Entry 4D08 (X-ray diffraction, 1.90 A resolution); this record covers chain A.

# Chain A
Name: Cgmp-dependent 3', 5'-cyclic phosphodiesterase
From: Homo sapiens
Notes: EC 3.1.4.17; fragment: catalytic domain, resdiues 579-921
UniProt: O00408 (PDE2A_HUMAN); numbering as in UniProt (aligned over 578-921)
Amino-acid sequence (353 residues; numbered 576 to 928; the number before each row is that of its first residue):
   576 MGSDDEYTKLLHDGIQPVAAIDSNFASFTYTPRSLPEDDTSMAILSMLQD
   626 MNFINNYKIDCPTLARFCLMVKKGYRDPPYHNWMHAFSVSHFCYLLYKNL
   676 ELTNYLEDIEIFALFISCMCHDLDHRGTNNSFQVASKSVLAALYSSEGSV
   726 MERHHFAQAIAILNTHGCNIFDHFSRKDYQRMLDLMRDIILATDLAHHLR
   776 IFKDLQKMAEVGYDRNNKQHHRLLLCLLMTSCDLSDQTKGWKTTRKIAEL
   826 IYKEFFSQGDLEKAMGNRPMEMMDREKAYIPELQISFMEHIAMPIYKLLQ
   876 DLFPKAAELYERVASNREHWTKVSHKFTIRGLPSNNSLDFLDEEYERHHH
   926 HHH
Disordered / not traced: 576-578, 918-928
Differences from the reference sequence: expression tag (576-577, 922-928)
Metal / ion sites: Zn2+: His660, His696, Asp697, Asp808; Mg2+ near Asp697 (its only coordinating residue here)
Ligand contacts: Q2T (1-(5-butoxypyridin-3-yl)-4-methyl-8-(morpholin-4-ylmethyl)[1,2,4]triazolo[4,3-a]quinoxaline): Tyr655, His656, Asn704, Thr768, Leu770, His773, Thr805, Asp808, Leu809, Gln812, Ile822, Ile826, Tyr827, Phe830, Met845, Met847, Met848, Gln859, Phe862, Ile870
Reported in the primary citation:
  - binding site for Q2T: Asn704, Leu770, Leu809, Phe830, Phe862, Ile866

# Summary
Chain A binds compound Q2T. The Zn2+ site is built by His660, His696, Asp697 and Asp808. The paper reports a
binding site for Q2T at Asn704, Leu770 and Leu809 among others.
Chain A is Cgmp-dependent 3', 5'-cyclic phosphodiesterase (Homo sapiens); the structure, PDE2a catalytic
domain in complex with a brain penetrant inhibitor, was determined by X-ray diffraction together with 4D09
from the same study.
